PDB entry 3P83 | X-ray diffraction, 3.05 A resolution | chains E and F of the 6 polymer chains in the assembly

# Chain E (and F)
Molecule: Ribonuclease HII
Organism: Archaeoglobus fulgidus
Notes: EC 3.1.26.4; chain F of this document is another copy of the same molecule, construct and numbering; everything in this record applies to it too
Reference sequence: O29634 (RNH2_ARCFU); numbering as in UniProt (aligned over 1-205)
Amino-acid sequence (217 residues; numbered -11 to 205; the number before each row is that of its first residue; numbers below 1 keep their minus sign (Gly-11 is residue -11)):
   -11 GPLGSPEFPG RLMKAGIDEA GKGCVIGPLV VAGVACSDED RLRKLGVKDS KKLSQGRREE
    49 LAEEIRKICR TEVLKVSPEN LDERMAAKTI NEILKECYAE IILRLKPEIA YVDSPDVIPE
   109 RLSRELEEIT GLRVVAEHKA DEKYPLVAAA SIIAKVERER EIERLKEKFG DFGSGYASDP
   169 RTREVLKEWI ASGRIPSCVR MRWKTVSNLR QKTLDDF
Disordered / not traced: -11 to -1, 193-196 (chain F: -11 to 0)
Differences from the reference sequence: expression tag (-11 to 0)
Curated features (UniProtKB/Swiss-Prot):
  - binding site (a divalent metal cation): Asp6, Glu7, Asp101
  - binding site (substrate): Arg46, Lys143, Arg146, Tyr164
  - mutagenesis: Asp6 (D6N: Loss of activity), Glu7 (E7N: Slight decrease of activity; E7Q: Loss of activity), Arg46 (R46A: Increases Km for RNA 60-fold), Asp101 (D101N: Loss of activity), Asp129 (D129N: Lowers activity by 50%), Lys143 (K143A: Decrease of activity. Increases Km for RNA 30-fold), Arg146 (R146A: Decrease of activity. Increases Km for RNA 26-fold), Tyr164 (Y164A: Loss of activity. Increases Km for RNA 44-fold)
Disulfide bonds: Cys24-Cys57
What the authors report for this chain:
  - catalytic residues: Asp6, Glu7, Asp101, Asp129
  - mutagenesis - D101N: abolished catalytic activity

# How chain E and chain F interact
Contacting residue pairs (16):
  Ala23(E) - Val105(F)
  Ser25(E) - Val105(F)
  Lys55(E) - Ile106(F)
  Ile56(E) - Val105(F)
  Arg58(E) - Val105(F)
  Arg58(E) - His126(F)
  Leu91(E) - Ser166(F)
  Lys94(E) - Tyr164(F)
  Glu115(E) - Ser195(F)
  Glu115(E) - Asn196(F)  hydrogen bond (backbone-side chain)
  Glu116(E) - Arg171(F)
  Glu116(E) - Lys175(F)  salt bridge
  Glu116(E) - Asn196(F)
  Ile117(E) - Arg171(F)  hydrogen bond (backbone-side chain)
  Gly119(E) - Val194(F)
  Gly119(E) - Asn196(F)
Also at the interface, not in a pair above, chain E (15 interface residues in all): Met1, Cys24, Cys57, Thr118
Also at the interface, not in a pair above, chain F (13 interface residues in all): Gly11, Arg109, Ala165

# In short
15 residues of chain E and 13 residues of chain F are in contact; the contacts include 2 hydrogen bonds and 1
salt bridge. Among the polar pairs are Glu116(E)-Lys175(F), Glu115(E)-Asn196(F) and Ile117(E)-Arg171(F). From
the paper: catalytic residues Asp6(E), Glu7(E) and Asp101(E) among others; D101N of chain E abolishes
catalytic activity.
Chain E and chain F are both Ribonuclease HII (Archaeoglobus fulgidus); the structure, Structure of the
PCNA:RNase HII complex from Archaeoglobus fulgidus, was determined by X-ray diffraction, deposited together
with 3P87.
